Entry 9D80 (electron microscopy, 3.70 A resolution); this record covers chains B and D of the 6 polymer chains in the assembly.

[Chain B]
Protein: Gp83
Organism: Shigella virus Moo19
UniProt: A0AAE9C642 (A0AAE9C642_9CAUD); residue numbers follow UniProt; this construct covers 1-234
Chain sequence (234 residues; each row starts with the number of its first residue):
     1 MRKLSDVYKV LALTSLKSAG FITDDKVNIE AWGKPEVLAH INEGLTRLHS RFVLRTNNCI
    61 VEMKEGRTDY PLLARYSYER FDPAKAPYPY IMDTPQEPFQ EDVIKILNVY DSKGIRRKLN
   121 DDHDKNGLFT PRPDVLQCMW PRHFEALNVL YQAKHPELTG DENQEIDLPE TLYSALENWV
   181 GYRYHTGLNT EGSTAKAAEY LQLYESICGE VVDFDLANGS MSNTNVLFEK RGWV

[Chain D]
Protein: Tail fiber protein
Organism: Shigella virus Moo19
UniProt: A0AAE9C514 (A0AAE9C514_9CAUD); residue numbers follow UniProt; this construct covers 1-1086
Chain sequence (1086 residues; each row starts with the number of its first residue):
     1 MGMNSHIPFD ADNDWTLDPY HCNRSNDPLV DKVIGNAYAV VRAVYCNLGN LKLLYDFLNT
    61 YGMVLGVKSE AELKKLNKLA KYARVYGFAD TGDRQVTDYL YVPDDTSGIR PDDQTATGSW
   121 IKVSTSGSGS GGTGGGSGSY IPYVYANGSA LGGETSFKVP AEALGVPFII INGSVQYIGY
   181 GFSFNPANST VTLSNPLVQG DEVIALTSAA PASPDNPNVS NWVQVNWLYN NGAAVGGEQV
   241 ITVPYNFKDV PAVYKNGERY YKNLQTKSYV YDPSTRTVTM TELLAQGDRV IITLGGESAS
   301 LEITDRTTQE VARANNVKDT DVVLSSSTNV VITDKKVLYD VNAQKYWDLP NLPPNVYIVK
   361 VEGNKLIYNP GAVVIDLLEP ANPLVIVEPV LSRLGAETGN PMAGTFEKGA TVDSAAKSVG
   421 STMEGKLYRW EGALPKTVRA GDTPSSSGGI GSGKWVEITN ATLRSQLAST GGAAMVKASD
   481 GRTVEQWLVQ SDSASFRAKN MAKLAWCDYQ VHNRGSLKCC FLGDSMTAGF DRTSSDTIPA
   541 QDGDWATRAS MNYPYRFASY LPEQSGCSVY ITMRAISGYT AKQAYEEALW QSNPNCDIVF
   601 IMYAINDSGG VAGATLDLYM EYMEKLIRRY IDWGCAVVVQ RPSGGGQGAG NPAWLHWAKR
   661 MQMVARVYGC PVFDAHEVML NRHYAAVQSD GTHYNSMGYA IHGEKLASML MAGGLLDTYK
   721 PVVNETTVWT GMMSDHIGWC DARGNIGTGR SDGAYTRDKV TGVLQAGKAT ICTFSFYLDA
   781 EAAHIYGKLD GLINTIYTNG YWWNNGNKPY YQYAVDIDNS FGASLQRVNK SANNYEGMPG
   841 SRKFVGRLIG RGWHTITLFT NLQGEALKDA FVNSITVQPI PIGLSTEQMW GQDEERRYRV
   901 VHTRRMPSPS GQGGTLPVAV ALTGFQMRAP QSFLGTGPGT NAVPAPYFYN TVPGKLKVYN
   961 EKGDYIEWLV YKDGSSGLKW KGKVLTHSFA DVASVPTLTA YMGTAKQNVI VAAGSSGANQ
  1021 PLENIYDYNA GLQEQTGNPS TDLSWKGGIY LVFTLAWPST APTGYWTIEL EGSDWFGNSE
  1081 SAVGCF
Unresolved in the structure: 1-29, 88-1086

[How chain B and chain D interact]
Pairs across the interface (6; chain B residue first):
  G66(B) with A37(D)
  W140(B) with K32(D), hydrogen bond (side chain-backbone)
  P141(B) with N36(D)
  R142(B) with D31(D); N36(D)
  H143(B) with N36(D), hydrogen bond
Other interface residues (no listed pair), chain B (6 interface residues in all): E65
Other interface residues (no listed pair), chain D (8 interface residues in all): V30, V33, G35, V40

[Overview]
6 residues of chain B face 8 of chain D across their interface; the contacts include 2 hydrogen bonds. Polar
contacts include W140(B)-K32(D) and H143(B)-N36(D).
Here chain B is Gp83 and chain D is Tail fiber protein, both from Shigella virus Moo19. Entry 9D80 (Shigella
flexneri bacteriophage Moo19 Tail) was determined by electron microscopy (same publication as 9D7Z, 9D81,
9D82, 9D83 and 9D84).
